4B8S - chain A; structure by X-ray diffraction, 2.58 A resolution.

# Chain A
Molecule: ADP-dependent glucokinase
Source organism: Thermococcus litoralis
Notes: EC 2.7.1.147
UniProt: Q7M537 (GLKA_THELI); numbering as in UniProt (aligned over 1-467)
Amino-acid sequence (467 residues; row label = number of the first residue in the row):
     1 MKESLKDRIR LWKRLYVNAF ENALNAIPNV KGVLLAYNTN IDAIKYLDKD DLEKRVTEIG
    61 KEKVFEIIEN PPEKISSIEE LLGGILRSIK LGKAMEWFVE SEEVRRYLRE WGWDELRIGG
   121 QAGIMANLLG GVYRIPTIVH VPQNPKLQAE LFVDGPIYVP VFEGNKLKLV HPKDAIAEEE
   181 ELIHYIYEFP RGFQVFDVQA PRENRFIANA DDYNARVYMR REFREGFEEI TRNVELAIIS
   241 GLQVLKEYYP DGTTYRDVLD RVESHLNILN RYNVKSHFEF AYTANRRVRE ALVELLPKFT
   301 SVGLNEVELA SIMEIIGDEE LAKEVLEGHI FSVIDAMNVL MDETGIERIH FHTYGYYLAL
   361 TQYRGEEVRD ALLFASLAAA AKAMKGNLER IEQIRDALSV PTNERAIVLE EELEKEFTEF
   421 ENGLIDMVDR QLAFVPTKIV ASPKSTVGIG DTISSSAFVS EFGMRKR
Disordered / not traced: 1
Small-molecule neighbours:
  - adenosine monophosphate (AMP): Glu203, Asn305, His352, Thr353, Tyr354, Tyr357, Ala379, Ala380, Ala383, Lys438, Ile439, Val440, Pro443, Ile449, Gly450, Ile453
  - alpha-D-glucopyranose (GLC): Asn38, Asn40, Asp42, Glu96, Gly119, Gly120, Gln121, Ile124, His184, Ile186, Ile207, Asn209, Val447, Gly448, Asp451
UniProt features mapped onto this chain:
  - active site: Asp451 (Proton acceptor)
  - binding site (D-glucose): Asp42, Glu96, Gly120, Gln121, His184, Asp211, Asp451
  - binding site (Mg(2+)): Glu279, Glu308, Asp451
  - binding site (ADP): Asn305, His352, Thr353, Val440, Gly450
What the authors report for this chain:
  - contacts within the chain: Tyr46-Glu115 (hydrogen bond), Lys74-Lys246, Glu115-Arg117 (hydrogen bond), Arg117-Gly386, Arg117-Ser445, Glu188-Thr446 (hydrogen bond), Glu188-Val447 (backbone contact), Arg191-Ala441 (backbone contact), Arg202-Tyr354 (cation-pi contact), Arg117-Lys382, Lys382-Gly386 (hydrogen bond), Lys382-Ser445 (hydrogen bond), Lys382-Val447 (hydrogen bond)
  - conformationally variable residues (side-chain flip): Arg202, Tyr354

# Summary
Ligands of chain A: alpha-D-glucopyranose and adenosine monophosphate. Curated annotation (UniProt) lists
active-site residue Asp451, 7 D-glucose-binding residues, 3 Mg2+-binding residues and 5 ADP-binding residues.
The paper reports conformational variability at Arg202 and Tyr354; contacts within the chain involving Tyr46,
Glu115 and Lys74 among others.
Chain A is ADP-dependent glucokinase (Thermococcus litoralis); the structure, Crystal Structure of
Thermococcus litoralis ADP-dependent Glucokinase (GK), was determined by X-ray diffraction, deposited together
with 4B8R.
